7T2U - chains A and B of the 3 polymer chains in the assembly; structure by X-ray diffraction, 2.10 A resolution.

# Chain A (and B)
Molecule: 3C-Like Protease
Organism: Severe acute respiratory syndrome coronavirus 2
Notes: EC 3.4.22.69; chain B of this document is another copy of the same molecule, construct and numbering; everything in this record applies to it too
UniProt: P0DTD1 (R1AB_SARS2); residues 0-306 here correspond to UniProt positions 3263-3569 (UniProt number = residue number + 3263)
Chain sequence (319 residues; each row starts with the number of its first residue; numbers below 1 keep their minus sign (Met-12 is residue -12)):
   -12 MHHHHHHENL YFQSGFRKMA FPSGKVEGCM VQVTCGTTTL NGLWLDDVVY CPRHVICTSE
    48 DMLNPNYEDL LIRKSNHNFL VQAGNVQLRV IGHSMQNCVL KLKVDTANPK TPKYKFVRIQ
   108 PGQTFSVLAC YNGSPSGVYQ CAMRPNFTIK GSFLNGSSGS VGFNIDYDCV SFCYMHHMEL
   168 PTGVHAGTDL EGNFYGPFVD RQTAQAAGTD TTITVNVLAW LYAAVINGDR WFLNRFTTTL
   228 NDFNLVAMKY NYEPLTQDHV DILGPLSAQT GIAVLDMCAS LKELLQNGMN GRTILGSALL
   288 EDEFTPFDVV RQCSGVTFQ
Not modelled in the structure: -12 to 0 (chain B: -12 to 0, 222, 306)
Sequence notes: initiating methionine (-12); expression tag (-11 to -1); engineered mutation Ser145 (Cys3408 in P0DTD1)
UniProt features mapped onto this chain:
  - active site: His41 (For 3CL-PRO activity)
  - site (Cleavage): Gln0, Ser1, Gln306
  - cross-link (Glycyl lysine isopeptide (Lys-Gly)): Lys5 (interchain with G-Cter in ubiquitin), Lys90 (interchain with G-Cter in ubiquitin)
From the paper describing this entry:
  - catalytic residues: His41 (citing earlier work)
  - conformationally variable residues: Thr26, Thr190
  - binding site for NEMO peptide: Thr24 to Leu27, Phe140 to Ser145, His163 to Pro168, Gln189 to Ala191
  - catalytic residues: Gly143, Ser145
  - specificity-determining residues: His163
  - self-association interface (contacts with another copy of this molecule); pairs are residue here / residue on that copy: Tyr118-Thr304 (hydrophobic contact), Pro122-Phe305 (backbone contact), Ser123-Val303 (hydrogen bond), Ser139-Gln299 (hydrogen bond), Gly109, Ser121
  - contacts within the chain: Arg4-Gln299 (hydrogen bond), Phe8-Phe305 (hydrophobic contact), Ile152-Phe305 (hydrophobic contact), Val303-Phe305 (hydrophobic contact)

# How chain A and chain B interact
Contacting residue pairs (85; chain A residue first):
  Ser1(A) with Gly138(B); Ser139(B); Phe140(B), hydrogen bond (backbone-backbone); Glu166(B), hydrogen bond; His172(B), hydrogen bond (backbone-side chain)
  Gly2(A) with Gly138(B); Ser139(B), hydrogen bond (backbone-side chain)
  Phe3(A) with Gly138(B)
  Arg4(A) with Tyr126(B); Gln127(B), hydrogen bond (side chain-backbone); Cys128(B); Lys137(B), hydrogen bond (side chain-backbone); Glu290(B), salt bridge
  Lys5(A) with Arg4(B); Tyr126(B)
  Met6(A) with Gly124(B); Val125(B); Tyr126(B), hydrophobic; Ser139(B)
  Ala7(A) with Gly124(B); Val125(B), hydrogen bond (backbone-backbone)
  Phe8(A) with Val125(B)
  Pro9(A) with Ser10(B); Glu14(B); Leu115(B), hydrophobic; Pro122(B), hydrophobic; Ser123(B); Gly124(B)
  Ser10(A) with Pro9(B); Ser10(B), hydrogen bond (backbone-side chain); Glu14(B), hydrogen bond (backbone-side chain)
  Gly11(A) with Gly11(B); Glu14(B), hydrogen bond (backbone-side chain)
  Glu14(A) with Pro9(B); Ser10(B), hydrogen bond (side chain-backbone); Gly11(B), hydrogen bond (side chain-backbone)
  Tyr118(A) with Gly302(B); Thr304(B)
  Ser121(A) with Thr304(B)
  Pro122(A) with Pro9(B), hydrophobic; Thr304(B); Phe305(B), hydrogen bond (backbone-backbone)
  Ser123(A) with Pro9(B); Arg298(B); Gly302(B); Val303(B), hydrogen bond (side chain-backbone); Phe305(B)
  Gly124(A) with Met6(B); Ala7(B); Pro9(B)
  Val125(A) with Met6(B); Ala7(B), hydrogen bond (backbone-backbone); Phe8(B); Val125(B), hydrophobic
  Tyr126(A) with Arg4(B); Lys5(B); Met6(B), hydrophobic
  Gln127(A) with Arg4(B), hydrogen bond (backbone-side chain)
  Lys137(A) with Arg4(B), hydrogen bond (backbone-side chain)
  Gly138(A) with Ser1(B); Gly2(B)
  Ser139(A) with Ser1(B); Gly2(B); Arg4(B); Met6(B); Gln299(B), hydrogen bond
  Phe140(A) with Ser1(B), hydrogen bond (backbone-backbone)
  Leu141(A) with Gln299(B); Cys300(B); Gly302(B)
  Glu166(A) with Ser1(B), hydrogen bond (side chain-backbone)
  Gly170(A) with Ser1(B), hydrogen bond (backbone-side chain)
  His172(A) with Ser1(B), hydrogen bond (side chain-backbone)
  Thr280(A) with Leu286(B)
  Gly283(A) with Leu286(B)
  Ser284(A) with Leu286(B)
  Ala285(A) with Ala285(B); Leu286(B), hydrophobic
  Leu286(A) with Gly283(B); Ala285(B), hydrophobic
  Glu290(A) with Arg4(B), salt bridge
  Arg298(A) with Ser123(B)
  Gln299(A) with Ser139(B), hydrogen bond; Leu141(B)
  Ser301(A) with Leu141(B)
Interface residues without a listed pair, chain A (40 interface residues in all): Lys12, Leu115, Cys128
Interface residues without a listed pair, chain B (41 interface residues in all): Phe3, Gly170, Thr280, Ser301

# Overview
The interface between chain A and chain B involves 40 residues on one side and 41 on the other, with 23
hydrogen bonds and 2 salt bridges. Among the polar pairs are Arg4(A)-Glu290(B), Ser1(A)-Glu166(B) and
Ser1(A)-His172(B). The paper reports catalytic residues His41(A), Gly143(A) and Ser145(A); a binding site for
NEMO peptide at Thr24(A), Phe140(A) and His163(A) among others.
Chain A and chain B are both 3C-Like Protease (Severe acute respiratory syndrome coronavirus 2); the
structure, SARS-CoV2 3C-Like protease complexed with Nemo peptide, was determined by X-ray diffraction (same
publication as 7T2T and 7T2V).
